PDB entry 8OIX | electron microscopy, 2.89 A resolution | chains F and G of the 28 polymer chains in the assembly

[Chain F]
Molecule: Family T1, proteasome alpha subunit, threonine peptidase
Source organism: Trichomonas vaginalis G3
Reference sequence: A2E1I9 (A2E1I9_TRIV3); residue numbers follow UniProt; this construct covers 1-233
Sequence (233 residues; each row starts with the number of its first residue):
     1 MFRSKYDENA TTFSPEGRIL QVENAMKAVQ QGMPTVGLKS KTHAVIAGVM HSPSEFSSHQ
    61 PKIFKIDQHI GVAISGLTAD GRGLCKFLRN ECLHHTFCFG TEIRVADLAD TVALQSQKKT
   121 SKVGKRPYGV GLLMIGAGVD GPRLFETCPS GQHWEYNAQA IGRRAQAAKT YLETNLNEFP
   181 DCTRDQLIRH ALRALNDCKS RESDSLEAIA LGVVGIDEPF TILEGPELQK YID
Not modelled in the structure: 1-3, 201-205

[Chain G]
Molecule: Family T1, proteasome alpha subunit, threonine peptidase
Source organism: Trichomonas vaginalis G3
Reference sequence: A2D8G5 (A2D8G5_TRIV3); residue numbers follow UniProt; this construct covers 1-240
Sequence (240 residues; each row starts with the number of its first residue):
     1 MSGAGSGYDF NPITFSPDGR QFQVEYATKA VEKDSLALGV KCKDGILLAA EKNLTSTLLT
    61 PGGNPRIFWI NDSIACATIG HRPDCYSIVE QSRNRAETFT SNFGIKITVP QLASEVSQQF
   121 HLAHYYQAYR PFGCTVIFAS YKDDALYAIE PSGAFYGYFA SCFGKNSNLA RAELQKTEWK
   181 NITVREAVPE VARIIKSLHE SQFKKWEIEM FWLCEETNGR PQKVPEDVFQ SRFVNENPQN
Not modelled in the structure: 1-4, 235-240

[How chain F and chain G interact]
Residue-residue contacts (67):
  Lys5(F) - Phe10(G)
  Tyr6(F) - Asp9(G)  hydrogen bond
  Tyr6(F) - Phe10(G)  hydrophobic
  Ala10(F) - Arg130(G)
  Thr11(F) - Gln23(G)
  Thr11(F) - Tyr129(G)
  Thr11(F) - Arg130(G)
  Thr12(F) - Gln23(G)
  Phe13(F) - Gln23(G)  hydrogen bond (backbone-side chain)
  Phe13(F) - Tyr26(G)
  Phe13(F) - Ala27(G)  hydrophobic
  Phe13(F) - Asp84(G)
  Phe13(F) - Arg130(G)
  Phe13(F) - Pro131(G)
  Phe13(F) - Gly133(G)
  Ser14(F) - Tyr26(G)
  Pro15(F) - Tyr26(G)  hydrophobic
  Pro15(F) - Lys29(G)
  Glu16(F) - Lys33(G)
  Gly17(F) - Tyr26(G)
  Gly17(F) - Ala30(G)
  Gly17(F) - Lys33(G)
  Ile19(F) - His81(G)
  Ile19(F) - Arg130(G)
  Lys39(F) - Thr60(G)
  Asp110(F) - Tyr86(G)  hydrogen bond
  Leu114(F) - Tyr86(G)  hydrophobic
  Leu114(F) - Ser87(G)
  Leu114(F) - Glu90(G)
  Gln117(F) - Pro83(G)
  Gln117(F) - Asp84(G)  hydrogen bond
  Gln117(F) - Ser87(G)  hydrogen bond
  Gln117(F) - Arg130(G)
  Gln117(F) - Phe132(G)
  Thr120(F) - Arg130(G)  hydrogen bond (backbone-side chain)
  Ser121(F) - Ala128(G)
  Ser121(F) - Tyr129(G)
  Ser121(F) - Arg130(G)  hydrogen bond (backbone-backbone)
  Lys122(F) - Ala128(G)
  Lys122(F) - Tyr129(G)
  Val123(F) - Ala128(G)  hydrogen bond (backbone-backbone)
  Ser150(F) - Pro83(G)
  Gly151(F) - Pro83(G)
  Gln152(F) - Arg82(G)  hydrogen bond
  Gln152(F) - Pro83(G)
  His153(F) - Arg82(G)  hydrogen bond (backbone-side chain)
  Trp154(F) - Leu59(G)  hydrophobic
  Trp154(F) - Asn64(G)
  Trp154(F) - Arg82(G)
  Glu155(F) - Leu59(G)
  Glu155(F) - Thr60(G)  hydrogen bond (backbone-backbone)
  Glu155(F) - Gly63(G)
  Glu155(F) - Asn64(G)  hydrogen bond (backbone-side chain)
  Tyr156(F) - Leu58(G)
  Tyr156(F) - Leu59(G)  hydrophobic
  Tyr156(F) - Thr60(G)  hydrogen bond (backbone-side chain)
  Asn157(F) - Leu58(G)  hydrogen bond (backbone-backbone)
  Asn157(F) - Thr60(G)  hydrogen bond
  Asn157(F) - Pro61(G)
  Ala158(F) - Leu58(G)
  Lys169(F) - Leu58(G)
  Leu172(F) - Leu58(G)
  Glu173(F) - Ser56(G)
  Glu173(F) - Thr57(G)
  Glu173(F) - Leu58(G)
  Leu176(F) - Thr57(G)
  Leu176(F) - Leu58(G)  hydrophobic
Also at the interface, not in a pair above, chain F (34 interface residues in all): Arg18, Gln159
Also at the interface, not in a pair above, chain G (31 interface residues in all): Gly5, Lys205

[Overview]
34 residues of chain F face 31 of chain G across their interface; the contacts include 15 hydrogen bonds.
Polar pairs include Tyr6(F)-Asp9(G), Phe13(F)-Gln23(G) and Asp110(F)-Tyr86(G).
Chain F is Family T1, proteasome alpha subunit, threonine peptidase and chain G is Family T1, proteasome alpha
subunit, threonine peptidase, both from Trichomonas vaginalis G3; the structure, CryoEM structure of 20S
Trichomonas vaginalis proteasome in complex with proteasome inhibitor Salinosporamid A, was determined by
electron microscopy together with 8P0T from the same study.
